Entry 3NMM (X-ray diffraction, 1.60 A resolution); this record covers chains A and C of the 4 polymer chains in the assembly.

== Chain A (and C) ==
Protein: Hemoglobin subunit alpha
From: Homo sapiens
Notes: chain C of this document is another copy of the same molecule, construct and numbering; everything in this record applies to it too
UniProtKB: P69905 (HBA_HUMAN); residues 1-141 here correspond to UniProt positions 2-142 (UniProt number = residue number + 1)
Chain sequence (141 residues; each row starts with the number of its first residue):
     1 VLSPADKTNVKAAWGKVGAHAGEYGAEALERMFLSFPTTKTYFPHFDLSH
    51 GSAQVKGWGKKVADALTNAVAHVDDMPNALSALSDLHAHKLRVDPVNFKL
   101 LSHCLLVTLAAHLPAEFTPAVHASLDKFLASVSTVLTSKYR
Construct notes: engineered mutation Trp58 (His59 in P69905)
Metal / ion sites: heme Fe near His87 (its only coordinating residue here)
Ligand contacts: heme (HEM): Met32, Thr39, Tyr42, Phe43, Phe46, Trp58, Lys61, Val62, Ala65, Leu66, Leu83, Leu86, His87, Leu91, Val93, Asn97, Phe98, Leu101, Leu105, Val132, Leu136
Curated features (UniProtKB/Swiss-Prot):
  - binding site (heme b): His87
  - site: Thr8, Asn9 (Microbial infection: Cleavage), Lys11 (Not glycated), Ala13, Trp14 (Microbial infection: Cleavage), Tyr24, Gly25 (Microbial infection: Cleavage), Leu29, Glu30 (Microbial infection: Cleavage), His45, Phe46 (Microbial infection: Cleavage), Asp47, Leu48 (Microbial infection: Cleavage), Ser52, Ala53 (Microbial infection: Cleavage), Val55, Lys56 (Microbial infection: Cleavage), Lys56 (Not glycated), Gly59, Lys60 (Microbial infection: Cleavage), Lys60 (Not glycated), Lys90 (Not glycated), Leu91, Arg92 (Microbial infection: Cleavage), Lys99 (Not glycated), Leu106, Val107 (Microbial infection: Cleavage), Thr108, Leu109 (Microbial infection: Cleavage), Val121, His122 (Microbial infection: Cleavage), Ser133, Thr134 (Microbial infection: Cleavage)
  - modified residue: Ser3 (Phosphoserine), Lys7 (N6-succinyllysine), Thr8 (Phosphothreonine), Lys11 (N6-succinyllysine), Lys16 (N6-acetyllysine), Tyr24 (Phosphotyrosine), Ser35 (Phosphoserine), Lys40 (N6-succinyllysine), Ser49 (Phosphoserine), Ser102 (Phosphoserine), Thr108 (Phosphothreonine), Ser124 (Phosphoserine), Ser131 (Phosphoserine), Thr134 (Phosphothreonine), Thr137 (Phosphothreonine), Ser138 (Phosphoserine)
  - glycosylation (N-linked (Glc) (glycation) lysine): Lys7, Lys16, Lys40, Lys61
From the paper describing this entry:
  - conformationally variable residues (side-chain flip): His45, Trp58
  - binding site for heme: His45, Trp58

== Interface between chain A and chain C ==
Residue-residue contacts (4; chain A residue first):
  Asp126(A) with Arg141(C), salt bridge
  Lys127(A) with Arg141(C), hydrogen bond (side chain-backbone)
  Arg141(A) with Asp126(C), salt bridge; Lys127(C), hydrogen bond (backbone-side chain)
Also at the interface, not in a pair above, chain A (8 interface residues in all): Val1, Lys99, Ala123, Ala130, Ser138
Also at the interface, not in a pair above, chain C (7 interface residues in all): Val1, Lys99, Ala130, Ser138

== Overview ==
The interface between chain A and chain C involves 8 residues on one side and 7 on the other; the contacts
include 2 hydrogen bonds and 2 salt bridges. Polar contacts include Asp126(A)-Arg141(C) and
Lys127(A)-Arg141(C). Chain A binds heme. The paper reports a binding site for heme at His45(A) and Trp58(A);
conformational variability at His45(A) and Trp58(A).
Chain A and chain C are both Hemoglobin subunit alpha (Homo sapiens); the structure, Human Hemoglobin A mutant
alpha H58W deoxy-form, was determined by X-ray diffraction (same publication as 3OGB, 3NL7 and 3NML).
